7W40 - chains C and D of the 6 polymer chains in the assembly; structure by electron microscopy, 3.00 A resolution.

[Chain C]
Protein: Guanine nucleotide-binding protein G(I)/G(S)/G(T) subunit beta-1
Organism: Homo sapiens
UniProtKB: P62873 (GBB1_HUMAN); numbering as in UniProt (aligned over 2-340)
Amino-acid sequence (380 residues; row label = number of the first residue in the row; numbers below 1 keep their minus sign (Met-13 is residue -13)):
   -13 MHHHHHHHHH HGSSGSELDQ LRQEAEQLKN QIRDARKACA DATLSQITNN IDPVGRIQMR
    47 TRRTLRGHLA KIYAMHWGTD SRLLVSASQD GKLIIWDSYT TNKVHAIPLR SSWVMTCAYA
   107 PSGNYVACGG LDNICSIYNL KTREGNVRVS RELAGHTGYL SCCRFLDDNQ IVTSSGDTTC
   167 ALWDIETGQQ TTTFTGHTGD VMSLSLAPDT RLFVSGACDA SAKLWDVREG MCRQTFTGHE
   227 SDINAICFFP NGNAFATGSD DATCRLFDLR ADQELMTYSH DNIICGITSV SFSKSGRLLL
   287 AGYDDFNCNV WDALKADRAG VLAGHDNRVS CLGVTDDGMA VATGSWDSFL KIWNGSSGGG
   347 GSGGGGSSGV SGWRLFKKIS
Unresolved in the structure: -13 to 25, 341-366
Differences from the reference sequence: initiating methionine (-13); expression tag (-12 to 1, 341-366)
Swiss-Prot annotation at these positions:
  - modified residue: Ser2 (N-acetylserine), His266 (Phosphohistidine)
  - natural variant: Leu30 (L30F: In MRD42; uncertain significance), Arg52 (R52G: In MRD42), Gly64 (G64V: In MRD42), Asp76 (D76E: In MRD42; D76G: In MRD42), Gly77 (G77S: In MRD42), Lys78 (K78R: In MRD42), Ile80 (I80N: In MRD42; I80T: In MRD42), His91 (H91R: In MRD42; uncertain significance), Ala92 (A92T: In MRD42), Pro94 (P94S: In MRD42), Leu95 (L95P: In MRD42), Arg96 (R96L: In MRD42), 5 further natural variant entries in UniProt

[Chain D]
Protein: Guanine nucleotide-binding protein G(I)/G(S)/G(O) subunit gamma-2
Organism: Homo sapiens
UniProtKB: P59768 (GBG2_HUMAN); residue numbers follow UniProt; this construct covers 2-71
Amino-acid sequence (81 residues; row label = number of the first residue in the row; numbers below 1 keep their minus sign (Met-9 is residue -9)):
    -9 MHHHHHHHHH HASNNTASIA QARKLVEQLK MEANIDRIKV SKAAADLMAY CEAHAKEDPL
    51 LTPVPASENP FREKKFFCAI L
Unresolved in the structure: -9 to 16, 64-71
Differences from the reference sequence: initiating methionine (-9); expression tag (-8 to 1)
Swiss-Prot annotation at these positions:
  - modified residue: Ala2 (N-acetylalanine), Cys68 (Cysteine methyl ester)
  - lipidation: Cys68 (S-geranylgeranyl cysteine)

[How chain C and chain D interact]
Residue-residue contacts (59; chain C residue first):
  Ala26(C) with Val30(D), hydrophobic
  Asp27(C) with Lys29(D), salt bridge; Ser31(D)
  Ala28(C) with Val30(D)
  Leu30(C) with Ala34(D), hydrophobic
  Val40(C) with Leu51(D), hydrophobic
  Ile43(C) with Leu50(D)
  Met45(C) with Leu50(D), hydrophobic
  Arg48(C) with Asn59(D); Phe61(D); Arg62(D), hydrogen bond (backbone-side chain)
  Arg49(C) with Pro60(D); Phe61(D); Arg62(D)
  Trp63(C) with Phe61(D), hydrophobic
  Ser84(C) with Phe61(D)
  Tyr85(C) with Pro60(D); Phe61(D), hydrophobic
  Cys218(C) with Gln18(D); Glu22(D)
  Arg219(C) with Glu22(D); Ile25(D)
  Gln220(C) with Glu22(D); Ile25(D)
  Thr221(C) with Glu22(D), hydrogen bond
  Phe235(C) with Leu37(D), hydrophobic; Tyr40(D), hydrophobic; Cys41(D), hydrophobic
  Pro236(C) with Tyr40(D)
  Asp254(C) with Ala33(D)
  Arg256(C) with Asp26(D); Arg27(D); Ile28(D), hydrogen bond (backbone-backbone); Ala33(D); Asp36(D), salt bridge
  Ala257(C) with Arg27(D); Ile28(D); Val30(D), hydrophobic
  Asp258(C) with Arg27(D), salt bridge
  Gln259(C) with Val30(D)
  Leu261(C) with Val30(D), hydrophobic
  Ser279(C) with Asp48(D), hydrogen bond; Leu50(D)
  Lys280(C) with Glu47(D); Asp48(D)
  Ser281(C) with Tyr40(D); Cys41(D), hydrogen bond (backbone-side chain); His44(D); Asp48(D), hydrogen bond
  Gly282(C) with Cys41(D), hydrogen bond (backbone-side chain)
  Asp323(C) with Pro49(D)
  Gly324(C) with Pro49(D); Leu50(D)
  Met325(C) with Pro60(D), hydrophobic; Phe61(D), hydrophobic
  Ala326(C) with Phe61(D), hydrophobic
  Val327(C) with Leu50(D), hydrophobic
  Ile338(C) with Phe61(D), hydrophobic
  Asn340(C) with Asn59(D), hydrogen bond
Interface residues without a listed pair, chain C (44 interface residues in all): Ile33, Ile37, Thr47, Asn237, Leu252, Arg283, Leu284, Leu300, Val320
Interface residues without a listed pair, chain D (29 interface residues in all): Lys32, Met38, Glu42, Ala45

[Overview]
44 residues of chain C face 29 of chain D across their interface, with 8 hydrogen bonds and 3 salt bridges.
Among the polar pairs are Asp27(C)-Lys29(D), Arg256(C)-Asp36(D) and Asp258(C)-Arg27(D).
Chain C is Guanine nucleotide-binding protein G(I)/G(S)/G(T) subunit beta-1 and chain D is Guanine
nucleotide-binding protein G(I)/G(S)/G(O) subunit gamma-2, both from Homo sapiens; the structure, Cryo-EM
Structure of Human Gastrin Releasing Peptide Receptor in complex with the agonist Bombesin (6-14) [D-Phe6 ...,
was determined by electron microscopy (same publication as 7W3Z and 7W41).
